6LER - chains C and J of the 10 polymer chains in the assembly; structure by X-ray diffraction, 3.00 A resolution.

[Chain C]
Molecule: Histone H2A type 1-B/E
Organism: Homo sapiens
UniProt: P04908 (H2A1B_HUMAN); residues 0-129 here correspond to UniProt positions 1-130 (UniProt number = residue number + 1)
Sequence (130 residues; each row starts with the number of its first residue; numbering starts at 0):
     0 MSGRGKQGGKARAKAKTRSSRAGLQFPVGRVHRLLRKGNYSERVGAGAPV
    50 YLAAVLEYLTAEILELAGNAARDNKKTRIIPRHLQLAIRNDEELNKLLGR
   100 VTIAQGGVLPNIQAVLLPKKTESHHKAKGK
Unresolved in the structure: 0-13, 119-129

[Chain J]
Molecule: 169-nt DNA strand
Organism: other sequences
Sequence (169 nucleotides; numbered -82 to 86; the number before each row is that of its first residue; numbers below 1 keep their minus sign (DC-82 is residue -82)):
   -82 CGTTTTTTTTTTGCATGTGCCGGTCTCACACGTGCCTGGAGACTAGTAAG
   -32 CGCTTCTAGTGGCGGTTAAAACGCGGTAGACAGCGCGTACGTGCGTTTAA
    18 GCGGTGCTAGAGCTGTCTACGACCAATTGAGCGGCCTCGGCACCGGGATG
    68 CTGTTTTTTTTTTGGGTAC
Ion coordination: K+: DT-26 (shared with 1 residue of chain I); Ca2+ near DG29 (its only coordinating residue here)

[Chain C / chain J interface]
Contacting residue pairs (15; chain C residue first):
  Thr16(C) - DA47(J)  sugar contact
  Arg29(C) - DG48(J)  hydrogen bond to the phosphate
  Arg29(C) - DC49(J)  salt bridge to the phosphate
  Arg42(C) - DG38(J)  hydrogen bond to the sugar
  Arg42(C) - DA39(J)  phosphate contact
  Val43(C) - DG38(J)  sugar contact
  Val43(C) - DA39(J)  hydrogen bond to the phosphate
  Gly44(C) - DG38(J)  phosphate contact
  Ala45(C) - DG38(J)  hydrogen bond to the phosphate
  Lys75(C) - DC58(J)  phosphate contact
  Lys75(C) - DA59(J)  salt bridge to the phosphate
  Thr76(C) - DG57(J)  sugar contact
  Thr76(C) - DC58(J)  hydrogen bond to the phosphate
  Arg77(C) - DG57(J)  hydrogen bond to the sugar
  Arg77(C) - DC58(J)  hydrogen bond to the phosphate
Other interface residues (no listed pair), chain C (14 interface residues in all): Lys15, Pro26, His31, Arg35, Glu41
Other interface residues (no listed pair), chain J (9 interface residues in all): DC37

[In short]
The interface between chain C and chain J involves 14 residues on one side and 9 on the other, with 7 hydrogen
bonds and 2 salt bridges. Polar pairs include Arg42(C)-DG38(J), Arg77(C)-DG57(J) and Arg29(C)-DG48(J).
Here chain C is Histone H2A type 1-B/E (Homo sapiens) and chain J is a 169-nt DNA strand (other sequences).
Entry 6LER (169 bp nucleosome harboring non-identical cohesive DNA termini) was determined by X-ray
diffraction (same publication as 7COW, 6L9Z, 6LA2 and 6LAB).
